PDB entry 3GIS | X-ray diffraction, 2.40 A resolution | chains B and X of the 3 polymer chains in the assembly

[Chain B]
Name: Prothrombin
From: Homo sapiens
Notes: EC 3.4.21.5; fragment: Thrombin heavy-chain
UniProtKB: P00734 (THRB_HUMAN); the construct lacks a stretch of the UniProt sequence and is renumbered around it, so the offset changes along the chain: 16-36 = UniProt 364-384; 37-60 = UniProt 386-409; 61-77 = UniProt 419-435; 78-97 = UniProt 437-456; 7 more segments
Sequence (259 residues; row label = number of the first residue in the row; note: 3 numbers in that range are skipped by the numbering (no residue carries them; nothing is unmodelled there); a row labelled like 60A-60I holds insertion residues (60A, then the next letters in order)):
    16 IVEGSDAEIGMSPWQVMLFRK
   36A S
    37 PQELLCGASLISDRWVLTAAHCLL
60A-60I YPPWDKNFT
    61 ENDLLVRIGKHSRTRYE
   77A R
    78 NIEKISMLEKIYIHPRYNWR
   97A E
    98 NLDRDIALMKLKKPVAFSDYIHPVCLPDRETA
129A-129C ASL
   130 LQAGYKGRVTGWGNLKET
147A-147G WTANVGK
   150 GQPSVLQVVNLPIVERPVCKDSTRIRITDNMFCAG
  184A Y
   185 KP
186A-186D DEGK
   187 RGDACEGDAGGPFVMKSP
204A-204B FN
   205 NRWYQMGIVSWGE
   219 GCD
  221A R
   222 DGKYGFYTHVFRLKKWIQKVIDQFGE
Unresolved in the structure: 147A-147G
Construct notes: engineered mutation Ala-195 (Ser568 in P00734)
Curated features (UniProtKB/Swiss-Prot):
  - region: Ala-183 to Val-200 (High affinity receptor-binding region which is also known as the TP508 peptide)
  - active site (Charge relay system): His-57, Asp-102
  - glycosylation: Asn-60G (N-linked (GlcNAc...) (complex) asparagine)
Disulfides: Cys-42/Cys-58, Cys-168/Cys-182, Cys-191/Cys-220

[Chain X]
Name: Thrombomodulin
From: Homo sapiens
Notes: fragment: Thrombomodulin EGF domains 4-5-6
UniProtKB: P07204 (TRBM_HUMAN); residues 345-465 here correspond to UniProt positions 363-483 (UniProt number = residue number + 18)
Sequence (121 residues; each row starts with the number of its first residue):
   345 VEPVDPCFRANCEYQCQPLNQTSYLCVCAEGFAPIPHEPHRCQLFCNQTA
   395 CPADCDPNTQASCECPEGYILDDGFICTDIDECENGGFCSGVCHNLPGTF
   445 ECICGPDSALAGQIGTDCDSG
Unresolved in the structure: 345-348, 403-404, 464-465
Construct notes: engineered mutation Leu-388 (Met406 in P07204), Gly-456 (Arg474 in P07204), Gln-457 (His475 in P07204)
Curated features (UniProtKB/Swiss-Prot):
  - region: Asp-463 to Gly-465 (Involved in alpha-L/beta-2 and alpha-M/beta-2 integrin binding)
  - glycosylation (N-linked (GlcNAc...) asparagine): Asn-364, Asn-391
Disulfides: Cys-351/Cys-360, Cys-356/Cys-370, Cys-372/Cys-386, Cys-390/Cys-395, Cys-399/Cys-407, Cys-409/Cys-421, Cys-427/Cys-437, Cys-433/Cys-446, Cys-448/Cys-462
Ion coordination: Ca2+: Asp-423, Ile-424, Glu-426, Asn-439, Leu-440, Thr-443

[Interface between chain B and chain X]
Contacting residue pairs - 28 pairs, chain B then chain X:
  Ser-36A(B) / Glu-408(X)  hydrogen bond
  Pro-37(B) / Cys-407(X)
  Pro-37(B) / Glu-408(X)
  Gln-38(B) / Cys-407(X)  hydrogen bond (backbone-backbone)
  Gln-38(B) / Cys-409(X)
  Gln-38(B) / Ile-414(X)
  Gln-38(B) / Leu-415(X)  hydrogen bond (side chain-backbone)
  Arg-67(B) / Ile-414(X)
  Thr-74(B) / Leu-415(X)
  Thr-74(B) / Asp-416(X)
  Thr-74(B) / Asp-417(X)  hydrogen bond
  Arg-75(B) / Asp-416(X)
  Arg-75(B) / Asp-417(X)  hydrogen bond (backbone-side chain)
  Tyr-76(B) / Ile-414(X)  hydrophobic
  Tyr-76(B) / Asp-416(X)  hydrogen bond (backbone-side chain)
  Tyr-76(B) / Thr-422(X)
  Tyr-76(B) / Asp-423(X)
  Tyr-76(B) / Ile-424(X)
  Tyr-76(B) / Asp-425(X)  hydrogen bond (side chain-backbone)
  Lys-81(B) / Glu-428(X)  hydrogen bond (side chain-backbone)
  Lys-81(B) / Asn-429(X)  hydrogen bond (side chain-backbone)
  Ile-82(B) / Ile-414(X)  hydrophobic
  Ile-82(B) / Asn-429(X)  hydrogen bond (backbone-side chain)
  Ile-82(B) / Phe-432(X)
  Met-84(B) / Phe-432(X)  hydrophobic
  Lys-110(B) / Gly-431(X)
  Lys-110(B) / Ser-434(X)
  Lys-110(B) / Asp-461(X)  salt bridge
Interface residues without a listed pair, chain B (15 interface residues in all): Phe-34, Lys-36, Leu-65, Glu-80
Interface residues without a listed pair, chain X (20 interface residues in all): Ser-406, Glu-411, Tyr-413

[In short]
The interface between chain B and chain X involves 15 residues on one side and 20 on the other; the contacts
include 10 hydrogen bonds and 1 salt bridge. Among the polar pairs are Lys-110(B)/Asp-461(X),
Ser-36A(B)/Glu-408(X) and Gln-38(B)/Leu-415(X).
Chain B is Prothrombin and chain X is Thrombomodulin, both from Homo sapiens; the structure, Crystal Structure
of Na-free Thrombin in Complex with Thrombomodulin, was determined by X-ray diffraction.
